Entry 7CLI (X-ray diffraction, 3.00 A resolution); this record covers chains A and C of the 4 polymer chains in the assembly.

== Chain A ==
Molecule: Nuclear factor NF-kappa-B p52 subunit
Source organism: Homo sapiens
UniProtKB: Q00653 (NFKB2_HUMAN); residues 1-398 here = UniProt positions 1-398
Amino-acid sequence (398 residues; each row starts with the number of its first residue):
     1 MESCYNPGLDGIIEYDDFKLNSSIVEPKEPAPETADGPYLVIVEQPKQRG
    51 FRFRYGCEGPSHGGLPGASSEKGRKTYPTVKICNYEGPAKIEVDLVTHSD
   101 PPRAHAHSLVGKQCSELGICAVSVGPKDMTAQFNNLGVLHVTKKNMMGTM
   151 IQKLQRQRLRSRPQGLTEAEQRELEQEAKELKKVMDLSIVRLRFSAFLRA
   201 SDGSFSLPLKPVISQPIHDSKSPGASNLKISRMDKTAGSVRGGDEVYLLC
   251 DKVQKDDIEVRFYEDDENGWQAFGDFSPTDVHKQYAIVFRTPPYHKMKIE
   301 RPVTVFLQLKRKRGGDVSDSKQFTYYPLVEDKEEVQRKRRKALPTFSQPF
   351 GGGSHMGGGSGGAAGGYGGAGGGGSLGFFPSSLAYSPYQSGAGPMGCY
Not modelled in the structure: 1-34, 162-164, 330-398
Curated features (UniProtKB/Swiss-Prot):
  - region: Phe346 to Gly377 (GRR)
  - motif: Arg337 to Lys341 (Nuclear localization signal)
  - modified residue (Phosphoserine): Ser23, Ser161
  - mutagenesis: Tyr247 to Leu249 (Two-fold reduction in heterodimerization with RelA)
Cystine bridges: Cys114-Cys120
What the authors report for this chain:
  - binding site for the 18-nt DNA strand: Arg52, Arg54, Tyr55, Cys57, Glu58, Ser61, His62, Lys143, Lys221
  - contacts within the chain: Arg49-Gly224, Arg49-Arg311 (hydrogen bond), Arg49-Asp316 (hydrogen bond)
  - mutagenesis - K144A: decreased binding to the 18-nt DNA strand
  - mutagenesis - K144A: unchanged binding to Bcl3
  - binding site for the 18-nt DNA strand (chain C): Arg52, Arg54, Tyr55, Ser61, His62, Lys143, Lys221
  - mutagenesis - K144A: decreased binding to the 18-nt DNA strand (chain C)

== Chain C ==
Molecule: 18-nt DNA strand
Sequence (18 nucleotides; numbered 1 to 18; the number before each row is that of its first residue):
     1 CAAGGGGTCACCCCCTTC
Not modelled in the structure: 18

== How chain A and chain C interact ==
Pairs across the interface - 15 pairs, chain A then chain C:
  Arg52(A) with DC11(C), base contact; DC12(C), base contact
  Tyr55(A) with DC9(C), sugar contact; DA10(C), hydrogen bond to the phosphate; DC11(C), phosphate contact
  Cys57(A) with DC11(C), hydrogen bond to the phosphate; DC12(C), phosphate contact
  Glu58(A) with DC12(C), hydrogen bond to the base
  His140(A) with DA10(C), phosphate contact
  Thr142(A) with DA10(C), phosphate contact; DC11(C), phosphate contact
  Lys143(A) with DC9(C), salt bridge to the phosphate; DA10(C), hydrogen bond to the phosphate
  Pro223(A) with DT8(C), phosphate contact
  Gln284(A) with DG7(C), phosphate contact
Interface residues without a listed pair, chain A (12 interface residues in all): His62, Val141, Lys144
Interface residues without a listed pair, chain C (7 interface residues in all): DC13

== Summary ==
12 residues of chain A and 7 residues of chain C are in contact, with 4 hydrogen bonds and 1 salt bridge.
Polar contacts include Glu58(A)-DC12(C), Tyr55(A)-DA10(C) and Cys57(A)-DC11(C). The paper reports a binding
site for the 18-nt DNA strand at Arg52(A), Arg54(A) and Tyr55(A) among others; K144A of chain A reduces
binding to the 18-nt DNA strand.
Chain A is Nuclear factor NF-kappa-B p52 subunit (Homo sapiens) and chain C is an 18-nt DNA strand; the
structure, Structure of NF-kB p52 homodimer bound to P-Selectin kB DNA fragment, was determined by X-ray
diffraction, deposited together with 7W7L, 7VUP and 7VUQ.
